Entry 7MH6 (X-ray diffraction, 2.85 A resolution); this record covers chains C and A of the 4 polymer chains in the assembly.

== Chain C ==
Molecule: Monobody L10
From: Homo sapiens
Notes: antibody fragment or engineered binder
Amino-acid sequence (90 residues; row label = number of the first residue in the row):
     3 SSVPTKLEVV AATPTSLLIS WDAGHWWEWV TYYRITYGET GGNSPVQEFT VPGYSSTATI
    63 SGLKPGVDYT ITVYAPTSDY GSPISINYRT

== Chain A ==
Molecule: Multidrug transporter EmrE
From: Escherichia coli (strain K12)
Reference sequence: P23895 (EMRE_ECOLI); numbering as in UniProt (aligned over 1-110)
Amino-acid sequence (110 residues; each row starts with the number of its first residue):
     1 MNPYIYLGGA ILAEVIGTTL MKFSNGFTRL IPSMGTIICY CASFWLLAQT LAYIPTGIAY
    61 AIWSGVGIVL ISLLSWGFFG QRLDLPAIIG MMLICAGVLI INLLSRSTPH
Not modelled in the structure: 1, 105-110
Differences from the reference sequence: engineered mutation Asn-25 (Glu in P23895), Ile-31 (Trp in P23895), Met-34 (Val in P23895)
UniProt features mapped onto this chain:
  - site: Tyr-4 (Required for proper coupling between the substrate transport and the proton gradient), Glu-14 (Essential for translocation and for substrate and proton binding), Tyr-40 (Involved in substrate binding), Tyr-60 (Involved in substrate binding), Trp-63 (Involved in substrate binding), His-110 (Important for activity)
  - mutagenesis: Tyr-4 (Y4C: Still binds substrate. No transport activity in the presence of a proton gradient, but still transports substrate in the absence of a proton gradient. Resistance to toxicants is abolished ...), Tyr-6 (Y6C/F/L: No effect on resistance to toxicants), Leu-7 (L7C: No substrate binding. Resistance to toxicants is abolished), Ala-10 (A10C: Still binds substrate, with lower affinity. Resistance to toxicants is abolished), Ile-11 (I11C: Still binds substrate, with lower affinity. Resistance to toxicants is abolished), Glu-14 (E14C: No substrate binding. No transport activity. Resistance to toxicants is abolished; E14D: Still binds substrate ...), Gly-17 (G17C: No substrate binding. Resistance to toxicants is abolished), Thr-18 (T18C: Still binds substrate, with lower affinity. Resistance to toxicants is abolished), Tyr-40 (Y40C/F/L/M/S/T/V: Modifies substrate specificity), Tyr-53 (Y53C: No effect on resistance to toxicants), Tyr-60 (Y60C/F: Still binds substrate, with lower affinity. Resistance to toxicants is abolished), Trp-63 (W63C/Y: No transport activity. Resistance to toxicants is abolished; W63F: Still binds substrate, with two-fold reduction in substrate affinity. Resistance to toxicants is abolished), 1 further mutagenesis entry in UniProt
From the paper describing this entry:
  - self-association interface (contacts with another copy of this molecule); pairs are residue here / residue on that copy: Trp-63/Tyr-60 (hydrogen bond), Ser-64/Ser-64 (hydrogen bond), Phe-27
  - conformationally variable residues (domain motion): Gly-65 to Gly-67
  - contacts within the chain: Thr-18/Tyr-40 (hydrogen bond)
  - mutagenesis - S43A, W63F: unchanged catalytic activity on TPA+
  - mutagenesis - S43A, W63F: unchanged catalytic activity on PheGdm+
  - mutagenesis - Y60F: abolished catalytic activity
  - specificity-determining residues: Trp-63

== Chain C / chain A interface ==
Contacting residue pairs (18; chain C residue first):
  Trp-28(C) / Leu-30(A)
  Trp-28(C) / Ile-31(A)  hydrophobic
  Trp-29(C) / Arg-29(A)
  Trp-31(C) / Arg-29(A)
  Trp-31(C) / Leu-30(A)  hydrogen bond (backbone-backbone)
  Trp-31(C) / Ile-31(A)  hydrophobic
  Val-32(C) / Thr-28(A)
  Val-32(C) / Leu-30(A)
  Thr-33(C) / Phe-27(A)  hydrogen bond (side chain-backbone)
  Thr-33(C) / Thr-28(A)  hydrogen bond (backbone-backbone)
  Thr-33(C) / Arg-29(A)
  Thr-33(C) / Leu-30(A)
  Thr-33(C) / Ser-33(A)
  Gly-55(C) / Leu-30(A)
  Tyr-56(C) / Leu-30(A)  hydrophobic
  Pro-78(C) / Thr-28(A)
  Tyr-82(C) / Thr-28(A)  hydrogen bond (side chain-backbone)
  Tyr-82(C) / Arg-29(A)
Interface residues without a listed pair, chain C (10 interface residues in all): Tyr-34
Interface residues without a listed pair, chain A (8 interface residues in all): Ser-24, Asn-25

== Summary ==
10 residues of chain C and 8 residues of chain A are in contact, with 4 hydrogen bonds. Polar pairs include
Thr-33(C)/Phe-27(A), Tyr-82(C)/Thr-28(A) and Trp-31(C)/Leu-30(A). UniProt lists 13 mutagenesis sites on chain
A. The paper reports that Y60F of chain A abolishes catalytic activity; the specificity determinant Trp-63(A);
3 substitutions were tested in all.
Here chain C is Monobody L10 (Homo sapiens) and chain A is Multidrug transporter EmrE (Escherichia coli
(strain K12)). Entry 7MH6 (Structure of EmrE-D3 mutant in complex with monobody L10 in low pH (protonated
state)) was determined by X-ray diffraction, deposited together with 7MGX, 7SSU, 7SV9, 7SVX, 7SZT and 7T00.
